PDB entry 7YSG | electron microscopy, 3.18 A resolution | chains B and C of the 16 polymer chains in the assembly

Chain B (and C):
Protein: Immunoglobulin heavy constant mu
From: Homo sapiens
Notes: chain C of this document is another copy of the same molecule, construct and numbering; everything in this record applies to it too
Reference sequence: P01871 (IGHM_HUMAN); residues 345-576 here correspond to UniProt positions 222-453 (UniProt number = residue number - 123)
Amino-acid sequence (232 residues; numbered 345 to 576; the number before each row is that of its first residue):
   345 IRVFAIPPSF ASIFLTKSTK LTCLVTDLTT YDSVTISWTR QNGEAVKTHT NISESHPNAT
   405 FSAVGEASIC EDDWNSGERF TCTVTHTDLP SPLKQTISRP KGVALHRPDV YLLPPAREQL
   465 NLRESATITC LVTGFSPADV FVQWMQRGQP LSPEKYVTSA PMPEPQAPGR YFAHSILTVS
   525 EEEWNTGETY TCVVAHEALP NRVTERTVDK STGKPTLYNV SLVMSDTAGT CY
Not modelled in the structure: 573-576 (chain C: 572-576)
Disulfide bonds: Cys367-Cys426, Cys474-Cys536
Covalent attachments: N-acetylglucosamine (NAG) linked to Asn563
Curated features (UniProtKB/Swiss-Prot):
  - glycosylation (N-linked (GlcNAc...) asparagine): Asn395, Asn402

How chain B and chain C interact:
Cross-chain cystine bridges: Cys414(B)-Cys414(C)
Residue-residue contacts (44):
  Phe358(B) - Asn545(C)
  Lys361(B) - Glu415(C)
  Lys361(B) - Arg546(C)
  Ser362(B) - Asp416(C)
  Cys414(B) - Cys414(C)  disulfide
  Cys414(B) - Asp416(C)  hydrogen bond
  Glu415(B) - Cys414(C)
  Glu415(B) - Glu415(C)
  Glu415(B) - Asp416(C)
  Met489(B) - Asn545(C)
  Pro544(B) - Lys361(C)
  Pro544(B) - Gly492(C)
  Asn545(B) - Phe358(C)
  Asn545(B) - Val547(C)
  Arg546(B) - Lys361(C)
  Val547(B) - Val547(C)  hydrophobic
  Val547(B) - Glu549(C)
  Thr548(B) - Glu549(C)  hydrogen bond
  Glu549(B) - Val547(C)
  Glu549(B) - Glu549(C)
  Pro559(B) - Thr560(C)  hydrogen bond (backbone-side chain)
  Thr560(B) - Thr560(C)  hydrogen bond (backbone-side chain)
  Thr560(B) - Leu561(C)  hydrogen bond (backbone-backbone)
  Leu561(B) - Leu561(C)
  Tyr562(B) - Thr560(C)
  Tyr562(B) - Leu561(C)  hydrogen bond (backbone-backbone)
  Tyr562(B) - Tyr562(C)  hydrophobic
  Tyr562(B) - Asn563(C)  hydrogen bond (backbone-backbone)
  Asn563(B) - Asn563(C)
  Val564(B) - Asn563(C)
  Val564(B) - Val564(C)  hydrophobic
  Val564(B) - Ser565(C)
  Ser565(B) - Ser565(C)
  Leu566(B) - Ser565(C)
  Leu566(B) - Leu566(C)
  Leu566(B) - Val567(C)  hydrogen bond (backbone-backbone)
  Val567(B) - Val567(C)
  Met568(B) - Val567(C)  hydrogen bond (backbone-backbone)
  Met568(B) - Met568(C)
  Met568(B) - Asp570(C)
  Met568(B) - Thr571(C)
  Ser569(B) - Asp570(C)  hydrogen bond
  Ser569(B) - Thr571(C)
  Asp570(B) - Thr571(C)
Also at the interface, not in a pair above, chain B (31 interface residues in all): Ile413, Asp416, Arg451, Gln487, Gly492, Gln493, Arg550
Also at the interface, not in a pair above, chain C (27 interface residues in all): Asn419, Arg451, Gln487, Met489, Pro544, Thr548

Summary:
Chain B and chain C form an interface of 31 and 27 residues respectively; the contacts include 1 disulfide
bond and 10 hydrogen bonds. Polar contacts include Cys414(B)-Asp416(C), Thr548(B)-Glu549(C) and
Pro559(B)-Thr560(C). Covalently linked N-acetylglucosamine: at Asn563(B).
Chain B and chain C are both Immunoglobulin heavy constant mu (Homo sapiens); the structure, Cryo-EM structure
of human FcmR bound to sIgM, was determined by electron microscopy, deposited together with 7YTC, 7YTD and
7YTE.
